Entry 7R2K (electron microscopy, 3.30 A resolution); this record covers chains K and U of the 24 polymer chains in the assembly.

== Chain K ==
Molecule: Cas7a
Organism: Pyrococcus furiosus DSM 3638
UniProtKB: Q8U333 (Q8U333_PYRFU); residues 1-336 here = UniProt positions 1-336
Chain sequence (336 residues; each row starts with the number of its first residue):
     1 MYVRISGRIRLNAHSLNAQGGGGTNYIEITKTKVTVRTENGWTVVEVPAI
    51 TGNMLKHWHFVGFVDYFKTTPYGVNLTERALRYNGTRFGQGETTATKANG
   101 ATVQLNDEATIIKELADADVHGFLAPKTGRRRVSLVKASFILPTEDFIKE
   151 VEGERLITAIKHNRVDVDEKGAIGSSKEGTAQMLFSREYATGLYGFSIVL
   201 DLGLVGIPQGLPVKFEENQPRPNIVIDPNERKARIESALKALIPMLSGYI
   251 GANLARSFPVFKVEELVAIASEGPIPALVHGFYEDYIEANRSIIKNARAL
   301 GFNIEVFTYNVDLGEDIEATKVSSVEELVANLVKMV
Disordered / not traced: 336

== Chain U ==
Molecule: crRNA
Organism: Escherichia coli
Sequence (57 nucleotides; numbered 1 to 57; the number before each row is that of its first residue):
     1 AUUGAAAGUUGUAGUAUGCGGUCCUUGCGGCUGAGAGCACUUCAGGAGUU
    51 GCCCGCG

== Interface between chain K and chain U ==
Pairs across the interface (50):
  Asn-17(K) / U9(U)  phosphate contact
  Asn-17(K) / U10(U)  phosphate contact
  Ala-18(K) / U9(U)  hydrogen bond to the sugar
  Ala-18(K) / U10(U)  phosphate contact
  Gly-20(K) / U9(U)  base contact
  Thr-51(K) / U9(U)  phosphate contact
  Asn-53(K) / A7(U)  hydrogen bond to the sugar
  Asn-53(K) / U9(U)  phosphate contact
  Met-54(K) / G8(U)  sugar contact
  Met-54(K) / U9(U)  hydrogen bond to the phosphate
  Lys-56(K) / A6(U)  salt bridge to the phosphate
  His-57(K) / G8(U)  stacking on the base
  Tyr-83(K) / G8(U)  base contact
  Gly-85(K) / A6(U)  hydrogen bond to the sugar
  Gly-85(K) / A7(U)  sugar contact
  Thr-86(K) / A6(U)  hydrogen bond to the sugar
  Arg-87(K) / A6(U)  hydrogen bond to the phosphate
  Arg-87(K) / A7(U)  salt bridge to the phosphate
  His-121(K) / A6(U)  sugar contact
  His-121(K) / A7(U)  salt bridge to the phosphate
  Phe-123(K) / A5(U)  sugar contact
  Phe-123(K) / A6(U)  sugar contact
  Leu-124(K) / A5(U)  base contact
  Leu-124(K) / A6(U)  base contact
  Arg-131(K) / U2(U)  salt bridge to the phosphate
  Arg-131(K) / A5(U)  base contact
  Arg-132(K) / A5(U)  hydrogen bond to the sugar
  Val-133(K) / A1(U)  base contact
  Val-133(K) / A5(U)  sugar contact
  Ser-134(K) / A6(U)  phosphate contact
  Leu-135(K) / A1(U)  base contact
  Lys-161(K) / U15(U)  base contact
  His-162(K) / U15(U)  salt bridge to the phosphate
  Asn-163(K) / A13(U)  phosphate contact
  Asn-163(K) / G14(U)  hydrogen bond to the sugar
  Asn-163(K) / U15(U)  hydrogen bond to the phosphate
  Arg-164(K) / A13(U)  base contact
  Arg-164(K) / G14(U)  phosphate contact
  Val-165(K) / G14(U)  hydrogen bond to the phosphate
  Gly-179(K) / U15(U)  base contact
  Ala-181(K) / U15(U)  base contact
  Leu-184(K) / U15(U)  base contact
  Phe-185(K) / A13(U)  base contact
  Gln-209(K) / A1(U)  hydrogen bond to the base
  Ala-252(K) / U10(U)  phosphate contact
  Ala-252(K) / G11(U)  phosphate contact
  Asn-253(K) / G11(U)  hydrogen bond to the phosphate
  Ala-255(K) / U12(U)  phosphate contact
  Arg-256(K) / U12(U)  salt bridge to the phosphate
  Arg-256(K) / A13(U)  salt bridge to the phosphate
Also at the interface, not in a pair above, chain K (38 interface residues in all): Lys-137, Glu-178, Leu-204, Leu-254
Also at the interface, not in a pair above, chain U (15 interface residues in all): G4, A16

== Overview ==
38 residues of chain K face 15 of chain U across their interface; the contacts include 12 hydrogen bonds, 7
salt bridges and 1 aromatic stacking contact. Polar contacts include Gln-209(K)/A1(U), Ala-18(K)/U9(U) and
Asn-53(K)/A7(U).
Here chain K is Cas7a (Pyrococcus furiosus DSM 3638) and chain U is crRNA (Escherichia coli). Entry 7R2K
(elongated Cascade complex from type I-A CRISPR-Cas system) was determined by electron microscopy.
